PDB entry 9JOB | X-ray diffraction, 1.39 A resolution | chains A and B

== Chain A (and B) ==
Name: 1-deoxy-D-xylulose 5-phosphate reductoisomerase, apicoplastic
From: Plasmodium falciparum HB3
Notes: chain B of this document is another copy of the same molecule, construct and numbering; everything in this record applies to it too
Reference sequence: O96693 (DXR_PLAFX); residues 1-488 here = UniProt positions 1-488
Amino-acid sequence (488 residues; numbered 1 to 488; the number before each row is that of its first residue):
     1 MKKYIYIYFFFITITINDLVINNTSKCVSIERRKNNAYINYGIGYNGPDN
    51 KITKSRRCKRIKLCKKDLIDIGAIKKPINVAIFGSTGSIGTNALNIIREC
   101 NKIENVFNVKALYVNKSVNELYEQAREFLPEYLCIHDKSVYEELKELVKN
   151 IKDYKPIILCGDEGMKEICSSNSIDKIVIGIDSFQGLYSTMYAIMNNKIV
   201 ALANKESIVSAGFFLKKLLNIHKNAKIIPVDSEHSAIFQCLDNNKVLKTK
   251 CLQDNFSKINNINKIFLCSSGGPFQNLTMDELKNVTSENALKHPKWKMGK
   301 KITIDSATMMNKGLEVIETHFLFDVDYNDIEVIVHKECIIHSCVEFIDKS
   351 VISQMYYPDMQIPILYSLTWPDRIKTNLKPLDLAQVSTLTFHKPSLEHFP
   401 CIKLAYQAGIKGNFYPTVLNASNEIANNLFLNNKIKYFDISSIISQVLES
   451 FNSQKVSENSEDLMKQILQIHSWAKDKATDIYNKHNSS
Disordered / not traced: 1-75, 487-488
Bound ions: Mn2+: Asp-231, Glu-233, Glu-315 (together with UW0); Ca2+: Asp-242 (shared with Gln-239(B), Leu-241(B) of chain B)
Ligand contacts:
  - NADPH (NDP; NADPH dihydro-nicotinamide-adenine-dinucleotide phosphate): Gly-84, Ser-85, Thr-86, Gly-87, Ser-88, Ile-89, Tyr-113, Val-114, Asn-115, Lys-116, Ser-117, His-136, Gly-180, Ile-181, Asp-182, Ser-183, Gln-185, Ala-203, Asn-204, Lys-205, Glu-206, Asp-231, Trp-296, Met-298, Ile-302, Met-360
  - UW0 ([(1S)-4-oxidanylidene-4-[oxidanyl(3-phenylpropyl)amino]-1-phenyl-butyl]phosphonic acid): Lys-205, Asp-231, Ser-232, Glu-233, Cys-268, Ser-269, Ser-270, Gly-271, Gly-272, Lys-295, Trp-296, Met-298, Ile-302, Ser-306, Asn-311, Lys-312, Glu-315, Cys-338, His-341, Tyr-357, Pro-358, Asp-359, Met-360, Pro-363

== Chain A / chain B interface ==
Residue-residue contacts (91; chain A residue first):
  Gln-239(A) / Ser-350(B)  hydrogen bond
  Gln-239(A) / Ile-352(B)
  Asp-242(A) / Leu-241(B)
  Asp-242(A) / Asp-242(B)
  Asp-242(A) / Asn-243(B)  hydrogen bond (side chain-backbone)
  Asn-243(A) / Asp-242(B)  hydrogen bond (backbone-side chain)
  Asn-243(A) / Asn-244(B)
  Asn-244(A) / Asn-243(B)
  Asn-244(A) / Asn-244(B)  hydrogen bond (side chain-backbone)
  Asn-244(A) / Leu-247(B)
  Lys-245(A) / Pro-371(B)
  Lys-245(A) / Asp-372(B)  salt bridge
  Leu-247(A) / Asn-244(B)
  Asn-261(A) / Arg-373(B)
  Phe-266(A) / Leu-381(B)
  Phe-266(A) / Leu-383(B)  hydrophobic
  Ile-333(A) / Leu-383(B)  hydrophobic
  Ile-333(A) / Ala-384(B)
  Glu-345(A) / Pro-380(B)
  Phe-346(A) / Arg-373(B)
  Ile-347(A) / Arg-373(B)
  Ile-347(A) / Ile-374(B)
  Ile-347(A) / Lys-375(B)
  Ile-347(A) / Thr-376(B)  hydrogen bond (backbone-backbone)
  Asp-348(A) / Ile-362(B)
  Asp-348(A) / Arg-373(B)  salt bridge
  Asp-348(A) / Ile-374(B)  hydrogen bond (backbone-backbone)
  Asp-348(A) / Thr-376(B)  hydrogen bond (backbone-side chain)
  Asp-348(A) / Leu-378(B)
  Lys-349(A) / Tyr-356(B)
  Lys-349(A) / Ile-362(B)
  Lys-349(A) / Thr-376(B)  hydrogen bond (side chain-backbone)
  Lys-349(A) / Leu-378(B)  hydrogen bond (side chain-backbone)
  Ser-350(A) / Gln-239(B)  hydrogen bond
  Ser-350(A) / Gln-354(B)  hydrogen bond
  Ser-350(A) / Ile-362(B)
  Ser-350(A) / Arg-373(B)
  Val-351(A) / Ser-353(B)
  Val-351(A) / Gln-354(B)
  Val-351(A) / Met-355(B)  hydrogen bond (backbone-backbone)
  Ile-352(A) / Ile-352(B)  hydrophobic
  Ile-352(A) / Ser-353(B)
  Ile-352(A) / Gln-354(B)
  Ser-353(A) / Val-351(B)
  Ser-353(A) / Ile-352(B)
  Ser-353(A) / Ser-353(B)  hydrogen bond
  Ser-353(A) / Met-355(B)
  Gln-354(A) / Ser-350(B)  hydrogen bond
  Gln-354(A) / Val-351(B)
  Gln-354(A) / Ile-352(B)
  Met-355(A) / Val-351(B)  hydrogen bond (backbone-backbone)
  Met-355(A) / Ser-353(B)  hydrogen bond
  Tyr-356(A) / Lys-349(B)
  Ile-362(A) / Lys-349(B)
  Ile-362(A) / Ser-350(B)
  Asp-372(A) / Lys-245(B)  salt bridge
  Asp-372(A) / Asn-261(B)
  Arg-373(A) / Asn-261(B)
  Arg-373(A) / Phe-346(B)
  Arg-373(A) / Ile-347(B)
  Arg-373(A) / Asp-348(B)  salt bridge
  Arg-373(A) / Ser-350(B)
  Ile-374(A) / Ile-347(B)
  Ile-374(A) / Asp-348(B)  hydrogen bond (backbone-backbone)
  Lys-375(A) / Ile-347(B)
  Thr-376(A) / Ile-347(B)  hydrogen bond (backbone-backbone)
  Thr-376(A) / Asp-348(B)  hydrogen bond (side chain-backbone)
  Thr-376(A) / Lys-349(B)  hydrogen bond (backbone-side chain)
  Leu-378(A) / Asp-348(B)
  Leu-378(A) / Lys-349(B)  hydrogen bond (backbone-side chain)
  Pro-380(A) / Glu-345(B)
  Leu-381(A) / Phe-266(B)
  Leu-383(A) / Phe-391(B)
  Ala-384(A) / Ile-333(B)  hydrophobic
  Ala-384(A) / Phe-391(B)
  Ala-384(A) / Lys-393(B)
  Ser-387(A) / Leu-389(B)
  Ser-387(A) / Thr-390(B)
  Ser-387(A) / Phe-391(B)  hydrogen bond (backbone-backbone)
  Thr-388(A) / Thr-388(B)
  Thr-388(A) / Leu-389(B)
  Leu-389(A) / Ser-387(B)
  Leu-389(A) / Thr-388(B)
  Leu-389(A) / Leu-389(B)  hydrogen bond (backbone-backbone)
  Leu-389(A) / Phe-391(B)  hydrophobic
  Thr-390(A) / Ser-387(B)
  Phe-391(A) / Leu-383(B)
  Phe-391(A) / Ala-384(B)
  Phe-391(A) / Ser-387(B)  hydrogen bond (backbone-backbone)
  Phe-391(A) / Leu-389(B)  hydrophobic
  Lys-393(A) / Ala-384(B)
Other interface residues (no listed pair), chain A (45 interface residues in all): Leu-241, Ile-340, Cys-343, Leu-365, Pro-371, Asn-377, His-392
Other interface residues (no listed pair), chain B (45 interface residues in all): Ile-340, Cys-343, Tyr-366, Asn-377, His-392

== Summary ==
Chain A and chain B each contribute 45 residues to their interface, with 24 hydrogen bonds and 4 salt bridges.
Among the polar pairs are Lys-245(A)/Asp-372(B), Asp-348(A)/Arg-373(B) and Gln-239(A)/Ser-350(B). Chain A
binds NADPH and compound UW0. Asp-231(A), Glu-233(A) and Glu-315(A) form the Mn2+ site.
Both chains are 1-deoxy-D-xylulose 5-phosphate reductoisomerase, apicoplastic (Plasmodium falciparum HB3).
Entry 9JOB (PfDXR - Mn2+ - NADPH - MAMK89 quaternary complex) was determined by X-ray diffraction together
with 9JOA from the same study.
